8F2N - chains L and R of the 47 polymer chains in the assembly; structure by electron microscopy, 3.00 A resolution.

[Chain L (and R)]
Protein: Major capsid protein
Source organism: Bacillus phage phi29
Notes: chain R of this document is another copy of the same molecule, construct and numbering; everything in this record applies to it too
Reference sequence: P13849 (CAPSD_BPPH2); numbering as in UniProt (aligned over 1-448)
Amino-acid sequence (448 residues; each row starts with the number of its first residue):
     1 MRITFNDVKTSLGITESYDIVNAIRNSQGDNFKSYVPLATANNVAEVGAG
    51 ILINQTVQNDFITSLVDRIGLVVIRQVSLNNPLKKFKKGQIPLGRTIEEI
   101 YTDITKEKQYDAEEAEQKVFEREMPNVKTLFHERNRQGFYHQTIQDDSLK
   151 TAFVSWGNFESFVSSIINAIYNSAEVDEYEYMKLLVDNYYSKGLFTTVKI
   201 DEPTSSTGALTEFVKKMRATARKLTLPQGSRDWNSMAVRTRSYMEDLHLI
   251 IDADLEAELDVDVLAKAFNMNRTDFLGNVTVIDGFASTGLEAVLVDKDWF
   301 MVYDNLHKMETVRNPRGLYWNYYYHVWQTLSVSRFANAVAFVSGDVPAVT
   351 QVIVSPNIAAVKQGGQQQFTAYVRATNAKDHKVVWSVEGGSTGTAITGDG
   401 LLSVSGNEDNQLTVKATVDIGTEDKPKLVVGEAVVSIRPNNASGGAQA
Not modelled in the structure: 440-448

[Chain L / chain R interface]
Contacting residue pairs - 64 pairs, chain L then chain R:
  Arg2(L) - Ile51(R)
  Arg2(L) - Gln55(R)
  Arg2(L) - Val57(R)
  Ile3(L) - Thr56(R)
  Ile3(L) - Val57(R)
  Ile3(L) - Gln58(R)  hydrogen bond (backbone-backbone)
  Thr4(L) - Gln55(R)
  Thr4(L) - Thr56(R)
  Thr4(L) - Val57(R)
  Phe5(L) - Gln58(R)
  Asn6(L) - Asp7(R)  hydrogen bond
  Asp7(L) - Asn6(R)
  Asn43(L) - Met1(R)  hydrogen bond (side chain-backbone)
  Ile51(L) - Arg2(R)
  Asn54(L) - Thr56(R)
  Asn54(L) - Val66(R)
  Gln55(L) - Arg2(R)
  Gln55(L) - Thr4(R)
  Gln55(L) - Thr56(R)
  Thr56(L) - Ile3(R)
  Thr56(L) - Thr4(R)
  Thr56(L) - Asn54(R)  hydrogen bond (side chain-backbone)
  Thr56(L) - Gln55(R)
  Thr56(L) - Thr56(R)
  Val57(L) - Arg2(R)
  Val57(L) - Ile3(R)
  Gln58(L) - Ile3(R)  hydrogen bond (backbone-backbone)
  Gln58(L) - Phe5(R)
  Asn59(L) - Ser148(R)  hydrogen bond (side chain-backbone)
  Asn59(L) - Thr151(R)  hydrogen bond
  Asn59(L) - Ala152(R)
  Asp60(L) - Met1(R)
  Asp60(L) - Ser148(R)
  Phe61(L) - Thr143(R)
  Phe61(L) - Gln145(R)
  Phe61(L) - Ser148(R)
  Ile62(L) - Phe162(R)  hydrophobic
  Leu65(L) - Leu149(R)  hydrophobic
  Leu65(L) - Ala152(R)  hydrophobic
  Leu65(L) - Phe162(R)  hydrophobic
  Val66(L) - Asn54(R)
  Val66(L) - Ala152(R)
  Asp67(L) - Thr151(R)
  Arg68(L) - Ile69(R)
  Arg68(L) - Thr151(R)  hydrogen bond (backbone-backbone)
  Arg68(L) - Ala152(R)
  Arg68(L) - Val154(R)
  Ile69(L) - Arg68(R)
  Ile69(L) - Val154(R)
  Thr143(L) - Phe61(R)
  Gln145(L) - Phe61(R)
  Ser148(L) - Phe61(R)
  Leu149(L) - Asn59(R)
  Leu149(L) - Phe61(R)  hydrophobic
  Leu149(L) - Leu65(R)  hydrophobic
  Thr151(L) - Asp67(R)  hydrogen bond
  Thr151(L) - Arg68(R)  hydrogen bond (backbone-backbone)
  Ala152(L) - Leu65(R)  hydrophobic
  Ala152(L) - Val66(R)
  Ala152(L) - Asp67(R)
  Ala152(L) - Arg68(R)
  Val154(L) - Arg68(R)
  Val154(L) - Ile69(R)
  Phe162(L) - Ile62(R)  hydrophobic
Other interface residues (no listed pair), chain L (36 interface residues in all): Met1, Val8, Thr10, Val72, Ile144, Phe153
Other interface residues (no listed pair), chain R (37 interface residues in all): Val8, Thr10, Asn43, Val47, Ile53, Asp60, Ile144, Phe153

[Overview]
36 residues of chain L face 37 of chain R across their interface, with 10 hydrogen bonds. Among the polar
pairs are Asn6(L)-Asp7(R), Asn43(L)-Met1(R) and Thr56(L)-Asn54(R).
Chain L and chain R are both Major capsid protein (Bacillus phage phi29); the structure, Phi-29
partially-expanded fiberless prohead, was determined by electron microscopy together with 8F2M and 8F2O from
the same study.
